PDB entry 2QA4 | X-ray diffraction, 3.00 A resolution | chains 0 and A of the 31 polymer chains in the assembly

== Chain 0 ==
Molecule: 23S ribosomal RNA
Organism: Haloarcula marismortui
Sequence (2922 nucleotides; numbered 2 to 2923; the number before each row is that of its first residue):
     2 UUGGCUACUA UGCCAGCUGG UGGAUUGCUC GGCUCAGGCG CUGAUGAAGG ACGUGCCAAG
    62 CUGCGAUAAG CCAUGGGGAG CCGCACGGAG GCGAAGAACC AUGGAUUUCC GAAUGAGAAU
   122 CUCUCUAACA AUUGCUUCGC GCAAUGAGGA ACCCCGAGAA CUGAAACAUC UCAGUAUCGG
   182 GAGGAACAGA AAACGCAAUG UGAUGUCGUU AGUAACCGCG AGUGAACGCG AUACAGCCCA
   242 AACCGAAGCC CUCACGGGCA AUGUGGUGUC AGGGCUACCU CUCAUCAGCC GACCGUCUCG
   302 ACGAAGUCUC UUGGAACAGA GCGUGAUACA GGGUGACAAC CCCGUACUCG AGACCAGUAC
   362 GACGUGCGGU AGUGCCAGAG UAGCGGGGGU UGGAUAUCCC UCGCGAAUAA CGCAGGCAUC
   422 GACUGCGAAG GCUAAACACA ACCUGAGACC GAUAGUGAAC AAGUAGUGUG AACGAACGCU
   482 GCAAAGUACC CUCAGAAGGG AGGCGAAAUA GAGCAUGAAA UCAGUUGGCG AUCGAGCGAC
   542 AGGGCAUACA AGGUCCCUCG ACGAAUGACC GACGCGCGAG CGUCCAGUAA GACUCACGGG
   602 AAGCCGAUGU UCUGUCGUAC GUUUUGAAAA ACGAGCCAGG GAGUGUGUCU GCAUGGCAAG
   662 UCUAACCGGA GUAUCCGGGG AGGCACAGGG AAACCGACAU GGCCGCAGGG CUUUGCCCGA
   722 GGGCCGCCGU CUUCAAGGGC GGGGAGCCAU GUGGACACGA CCCGAAUCCG GACGAUCUAC
   782 GCAUGGACAA GAUGAAGCGU GCCGAAAGGC ACGUGGAAGU CUGUUAGAGU UGGUGUCCUA
   842 CAAUACCCUC UCGUGAUCUA UGUGUAGGGG UGAAAGGCCC AUCGAGUCCG GCAACAGCUG
   902 GUUCCAAUCG AAACAUGUCG AAGCAUGACC UCCGCCGAGG UAGUCUGUGA GGUAGAGCGA
   962 CCGAUUGGUG UGUCCGCCUC CGAGAGGAGU CGGCACACCU GUCAAACUCC AAACUUACAG
  1022 ACGCCGUUUG ACGCGGGGAU UCCGGUGCGC GGGGUAAGCC UGUGUACCAG GAGGGGAACA
  1082 ACCCAGAGAU AGGUUAAGGU CCCCAAGUGU GGAUUAAGUG UAAUCCUCUG AAGGUGGUCU
  1142 CGAGCCCUAG ACAGCCGGGA GGUGAGCUUA GAAGCAGCUA CCCUCUAAGA AAAGCGUAAC
  1202 AGCUUACCGG CCGAGGUUUG AGGCGCCCAA AAUGAUCGGG ACUCAAAUCC ACCACCGAGA
  1262 CCUGUCCGUA CCACUCAUAC UGGUAAUCGA GUAGAUUGGC GCUCUAAUUG GAUGGAAGUA
  1322 GGGGUGAAAA CUCCUAUGGA CCGAUUAGUG ACGAAAAUCC UGGCCAUAGU AGCAGCGAUA
  1382 GUCGGGUGAG AACCCCGACG GCCUAAUGGA UAAGGGUUCC UCAGCACUGC UGAUCAGCUG
  1442 AGGGUUAGCC GGUCCUAAGU CAUACCGCAA CUCGACUAUG ACGAAAUGGG AAACGGGUUA
  1502 AUAUUCCCGU GCCACUAUGC AGUGAAAGUU GACGCCCUGG GGUCGAUCAC GCUGGGCAUU
  1562 CGCCCAGUCG AACCGUCCAA CUCCGUGGAA GCCGUAAUGG CAGGAAGCGG ACGAACGGCG
  1622 GCAUAGGGAA ACGUGAUUCA ACCUGGGGCC CAUGAAAAGA CGAGCAUAGU GUCCGUACCG
  1682 AGAACCGACA CAGGUGUCCA UGGCGGCGAA AGCCAAGGCC UGUCGGGAGC AACCAACGUU
  1742 AGGGAAUUCG GCAAGUUAGU CCCGUACCUU CGGAAGAAGG GAUGCCUGCU CCGGAACGGA
  1802 GCAGGUCGCA GUGACUCGGA AGCUCGGACU GUCUAGUAAC AACAUAGGUG ACCGCAAAUC
  1862 CGCAAGGACU CGUACGGUCA CUGAAUCCUG CCCAGUGCAG GUAUCUGAAC ACCUCGUACA
  1922 AGAGGACGAA GGACCUGUCA ACGGCGGGGG UAACUAUGAC CCUCUUAAGG UAGCGUAGUA
  1982 CCUUGCCGCA UCAGUAGCGG CUUGCAUGAA UGGAUUAACC AGAGCUUCAC UGUCCCAACG
  2042 UUGGGCCCGG UGAACUGUAC AUUCCAGUGC GGAGUCUGGA GACACCCAGG GGGAAGCGAA
  2102 GACCCUAUGG AGCUUUACUG CAGGCUGUCG CUGAGACGUG GUCGCCGAUG UGCAGCAUAG
  2162 GUAGGAGACA CUACACAGGU ACCCGCGCUA GCGGGCCACC GAGUCAACAG UGAAAUACUA
  2222 CCCGUCGGUG ACUGCGACUC UCACUCCGGG AGGAGGACAC CGAUAGCCGG GCAGUUUGAC
  2282 UGGGGCGGUA CGCGCUCGAA AAGAUAUCGA GCGCGCCCUA UGGCUAUCUC AGCCGGGACA
  2342 GAGACCCGGC GAAGAGUGCA AGAGCAAAAG AUAGCUUGAC AGUGUUCUUC CCAACGAGGA
  2402 ACGCUGACGC GAAAGCGUGG UCUAGCGAAC CAAUUAGCCU GCUUGAUGCG GGCAAUUGAU
  2462 GACAGAAAAG CUACCCUAGG GAUAACAGAG UCGUCACUCG CAAGAGCACA UAUCGACCGA
  2522 GUGGCUUGCU ACCUCGAUGU CGGUUCCCUC CAUCCUGCCC GUGCAGAAGC GGGCAAGGGU
  2582 GAGGUUGUUC GCCUAUUAAA GGAGGUCGUG AGCUGGGUUU AGACCGUCGU GAGACAGGUC
  2642 GGCUGCUAUC UACUGGGUGU GUAAUGGUGU CUGACAAGAA CGACCGUAUA GUACGAGAGG
  2702 AACUACGGUU GGUGGCCACU GGUGUACCGG UUGUUCGAGA GAGCACGUGC CGGGUAGCCA
  2762 CGCCACACGG GGUAAGAGCU GAACGCAUCU AAGCUCGAAA CCCACUUGGA AAAGAGACAC
  2822 CGCCGAGGUC CCGCGUACAA GACGCGGUCG AUAGACUCGG GGUGUGCGCG UCGAGGUAAC
  2882 GAGACGUUAA GCCCACGAGC ACUAACAGAC CAAAGCCAUC AU
Unresolved in the structure: 2-9, 126-127, 628, 715, 971-998, 1560, 1952-1963, 2137-2236, 2339-2343, 2665-2666, 2915-2923
Differences from the reference sequence: conflict C560 (U3155 in 3377779)
Modified positions: OMU (o2'-methyluridine 5'-monophosphate) at position 2587, OMG (o2'-methylguanosine-5'-monophosphate) at position 2588, UR3 (3-methyluridine-5'-monophoshate) at position 2619, PSU (pseudouridine-5'-monophosphate) at position 2621
Ion coordination: Mg2+ site 1 near G28 (its only coordinating residue here); Na+ site 1: C40, G41; Na+ site 2: G56, A59, G61; Na+ site 3 near U108 (its only coordinating residue here); Mg2+ site 2 near U115 (its only coordinating residue here); Na+ site 4: C130, U146; Na+ site 5 near C141 (its only coordinating residue here); Mg2+ site 3 near C162 (its only coordinating residue here); Na+ site 6: A165, A166, A167; Mg2+ site 4 near C168 (its only coordinating residue here); K+ site 1 near U172 (its only coordinating residue here); Mg2+ site 5 near G175 (its only coordinating residue here); 63 more Mg2+ sites not listed; 62 more Na+ sites not listed; 1 more K+ sites not listed

== Chain A ==
Molecule: 50S ribosomal protein L2P
Organism: Haloarcula marismortui
UniProt: P20276 (RL2_HALMA); residues 0-239 here correspond to UniProt positions 1-240 (UniProt number = residue number + 1)
Amino-acid sequence (240 residues; row label = number of the first residue in the row; numbering starts at 0):
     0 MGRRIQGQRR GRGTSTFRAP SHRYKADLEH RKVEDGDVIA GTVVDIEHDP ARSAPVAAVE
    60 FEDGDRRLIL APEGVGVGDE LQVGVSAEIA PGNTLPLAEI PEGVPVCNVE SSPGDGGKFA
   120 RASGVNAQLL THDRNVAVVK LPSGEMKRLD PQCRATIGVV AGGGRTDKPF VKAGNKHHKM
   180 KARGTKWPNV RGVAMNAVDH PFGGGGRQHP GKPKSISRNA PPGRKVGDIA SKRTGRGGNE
Unresolved in the structure: 0, 238-239
Ion coordination: Mg2+ site 1: Asp26 (shared with G1873(0) of chain 0); Mg2+ site 2 near Arg182 (its only coordinating residue here); Mg2+ site 3: Asn188 (shared with A1845(0), G1884(0) of chain 0); Na+: Phe201, Gly202, Gly203, His208

== How chain 0 and chain A interact ==
Residue-residue contacts (258):
  C781(0) with Thr15(A), sugar contact; Lys185(A), sugar contact
  G782(0) with Ser14(A), hydrogen bond to the sugar; Thr15(A), sugar contact
  C783(0) with Ser14(A), sugar contact; His21(A), hydrogen bond to the phosphate; Lys180(A), salt bridge to the phosphate
  A784(0) with His21(A), salt bridge to the phosphate; Arg22(A), salt bridge to the phosphate
  G820(0) with Lys171(A), salt bridge to the phosphate; Ala172(A), base contact; Gly173(A), hydrogen bond to the base
  A857(0) with Ala172(A), base contact; Gly173(A), phosphate contact; His176(A), sugar contact; His177(A), salt bridge to the phosphate; Trp186(A), base contact
  U866(0) with Arg11(A), hydrogen bond to the phosphate; Thr13(A), sugar contact
  A867(0) with Arg11(A), salt bridge to the phosphate
  G870(0) with Arg3(A), salt bridge to the phosphate
  G871(0) with Arg2(A), hydrogen bond to the base; Arg3(A), phosphate contact; Arg8(A), salt bridge to the phosphate; Arg11(A), hydrogen bond to the phosphate
  U872(0) with Arg2(A), hydrogen bond to the base; Arg8(A), hydrogen bond to the base; Arg11(A), phosphate contact; Thr13(A), hydrogen bond to the phosphate; Phe16(A), phosphate contact
  G873(0) with Arg2(A), base contact; Arg8(A), hydrogen bond to the base; Thr15(A), phosphate contact; Lys185(A), salt bridge to the phosphate; Asp198(A), hydrogen bond to the base
  A874(0) with Lys185(A), salt bridge to the phosphate; Pro187(A), sugar contact; Val189(A), sugar contact
  A875(0) with Val189(A), sugar contact; Ala193(A), hydrogen bond to the sugar; Met194(A), base contact; Asp198(A), base contact
  A876(0) with Asn195(A), base contact
  G877(0) with Asn195(A), hydrogen bond to the sugar; Val197(A), base contact
  G878(0) with Arg2(A), hydrogen bond to the base
  A886(0) with Gly1(A), base contact; Arg2(A), base contact
  A1459(0) with His21(A), sugar contact
  G1460(0) with Arg17(A), salt bridge to the phosphate
  C1652(0) with Ser52(A), phosphate contact; Arg164(A), hydrogen bond to the base; Thr165(A), base contact; Lys167(A), salt bridge to the phosphate; Phe169(A), stacking on the base; Lys178(A), hydrogen bond to the base
  A1653(0) with His47(A), salt bridge to the phosphate; Ser52(A), hydrogen bond to the phosphate; His177(A), stacking on the base; Lys178(A), sugar contact
  U1654(0) with Lys24(A), sugar contact; His47(A), stacking on the base; Pro49(A), phosphate contact; Ala181(A), phosphate contact
  G1655(0) with Lys24(A), salt bridge to the phosphate
  U1831(0) with Ala172(A), base contact
  C1844(0) with Val189(A), phosphate contact; Arg190(A), salt bridge to the phosphate; Gln207(A), hydrogen bond to the phosphate
  A1845(0) with Pro187(A), phosphate contact; Asn188(A), phosphate contact; Val189(A), phosphate contact; Arg190(A), salt bridge to the phosphate
  U1846(0) with Ala172(A), sugar contact; Trp186(A), sugar contact; Pro187(A), phosphate contact; Asn188(A), hydrogen bond to the phosphate
  A1847(0) with Phe169(A), phosphate contact; Val170(A), hydrogen bond to the sugar; Lys175(A), salt bridge to the phosphate; Trp186(A), phosphate contact
  G1848(0) with Pro168(A), phosphate contact; Phe169(A), hydrogen bond to the phosphate
  U1850(0) with Arg235(A), salt bridge to the phosphate
  G1851(0) with Asp227(A), hydrogen bond to the base; Thr233(A), sugar contact; Gly234(A), sugar contact; Arg235(A), salt bridge to the phosphate
  A1852(0) with Asp227(A), sugar contact; Ile228(A), hydrogen bond to the sugar; Ser230(A), phosphate contact; Lys231(A), phosphate contact; Arg232(A), sugar contact
  C1853(0) with Arg217(A), hydrogen bond to the sugar; Ile228(A), sugar contact; Ala229(A), sugar contact; Ser230(A), phosphate contact; Lys231(A), salt bridge to the phosphate
  C1854(0) with Lys231(A), salt bridge to the phosphate
  G1855(0) with Phe118(A), base contact; Leu140(A), base contact; Pro141(A), base contact; Ser142(A), hydrogen bond to the base; Glu144(A), hydrogen bond to the sugar; Lys146(A), hydrogen bond to the phosphate
  C1856(0) with Ser110(A), phosphate contact; Lys117(A), sugar contact; Lys146(A), salt bridge to the phosphate
  A1857(0) with Ser110(A), hydrogen bond to the phosphate
  A1859(0) with Arg217(A), phosphate contact
  U1860(0) with Arg9(A), hydrogen bond to the base; Arg217(A), salt bridge to the phosphate; Lys224(A), salt bridge to the phosphate
  C1861(0) with Gly6(A), hydrogen bond to the sugar; Gln7(A), hydrogen bond to the sugar; Gly10(A), hydrogen bond to the sugar; Pro221(A), phosphate contact; Lys224(A), salt bridge to the phosphate
  C1862(0) with Arg3(A), hydrogen bond to the phosphate; Gln7(A), hydrogen bond to the phosphate; Gly10(A), sugar contact; Arg11(A), hydrogen bond to the sugar; Pro221(A), phosphate contact
  G1863(0) with Arg3(A), salt bridge to the phosphate
  G1868(0) with Gly10(A), hydrogen bond to the base
  A1869(0) with Arg9(A), sugar contact; Gly12(A), sugar contact; Arg17(A), phosphate contact
  C1870(0) with Arg9(A), sugar contact; Phe16(A), sugar contact; Arg17(A), phosphate contact; Ala18(A), hydrogen bond to the phosphate; Gly183(A), phosphate contact
  U1871(0) with Ala18(A), phosphate contact; Gly183(A), phosphate contact
  C1872(0) with Ser20(A), hydrogen bond to the phosphate; Tyr23(A), base contact; Ala25(A), base contact; Asp26(A), hydrogen bond to the base; Ala50(A), sugar contact
  G1873(0) with Asp26(A), phosphate contact; Arg51(A), phosphate contact; Arg120(A), salt bridge to the phosphate
  U1874(0) with Arg51(A), salt bridge to the phosphate; Lys117(A), hydrogen bond to the sugar; Phe118(A), sugar contact; Ala119(A), hydrogen bond to the sugar; Arg120(A), salt bridge to the phosphate; Ala121(A), phosphate contact
  A1875(0) with Ala119(A), hydrogen bond to the phosphate; Arg120(A), hydrogen bond to the phosphate; Ala121(A), hydrogen bond to the phosphate; Val124(A), phosphate contact; Pro141(A), phosphate contact; Ser142(A), sugar contact
  C1876(0) with Ala121(A), sugar contact; Ser122(A), hydrogen bond to the sugar; Gly123(A), hydrogen bond to the base; Val124(A), base contact; Pro141(A), phosphate contact; Gly162(A), base contact; Gly163(A), hydrogen bond to the base; Arg164(A), hydrogen bond to the phosphate; Thr165(A), hydrogen bond to the sugar
  G1877(0) with Arg164(A), salt bridge to the phosphate
  G1878(0) with Arg182(A), salt bridge to the phosphate
  U1879(0) with Arg9(A), hydrogen bond to the phosphate; Thr184(A), phosphate contact
  C1880(0) with Gly6(A), phosphate contact; Arg9(A), salt bridge to the phosphate; Val225(A), sugar contact; Gly226(A), hydrogen bond to the sugar
  A1881(0) with Ile4(A), phosphate contact; His199(A), salt bridge to the phosphate; Phe201(A), phosphate contact; Lys213(A), sugar contact; Val225(A), phosphate contact; Gly226(A), hydrogen bond to the sugar
  C1882(0) with Arg190(A), phosphate contact; Gly191(A), hydrogen bond to the phosphate; Val192(A), hydrogen bond to the phosphate; Phe201(A), phosphate contact; Lys213(A), hydrogen bond to the sugar
  U1883(0) with Arg190(A), salt bridge to the phosphate
  G1884(0) with Arg190(A), base contact
  G1898(0) with Pro212(A), sugar contact; Ser214(A), hydrogen bond to the sugar
  C1899(0) with Ser214(A), sugar contact; Ile215(A), sugar contact; Ser216(A), sugar contact; Ala229(A), sugar contact; Ser230(A), hydrogen bond to the sugar
  A1900(0) with Ser216(A), phosphate contact; Arg217(A), hydrogen bond to the phosphate; Ala229(A), sugar contact; Ser230(A), sugar contact; Lys231(A), sugar contact
  G1938(0) with Lys231(A), base contact
  U1939(0) with Arg232(A), hydrogen bond to the phosphate; Thr233(A), hydrogen bond to the sugar; Gly236(A), phosphate contact; Gly237(A), phosphate contact
  C1940(0) with Thr233(A), sugar contact; Gly236(A), phosphate contact
  A1941(0) with Gly234(A), sugar contact; Arg235(A), base contact; Gly236(A), phosphate contact
  A1942(0) with Lys213(A), hydrogen bond to the sugar; Ser214(A), sugar contact; Asp227(A), sugar contact; Thr233(A), hydrogen bond to the sugar; Gly234(A), hydrogen bond to the phosphate
  C1943(0) with Pro209(A), phosphate contact; Gly210(A), hydrogen bond to the sugar; Lys211(A), sugar contact; Pro212(A), sugar contact; Lys213(A), sugar contact
  G1944(0) with His208(A), salt bridge to the phosphate; Pro209(A), phosphate contact
  U2012(0) with Gln207(A), sugar contact
  C2114(0) with Gly1(A), hydrogen bond to the phosphate; Ala196(A), sugar contact; Val197(A), sugar contact
  U2115(0) with Ala196(A), phosphate contact
  U2116(0) with Lys211(A), phosphate contact
  A2123(0) with Pro220(A), base contact
  G2124(0) with Asn218(A), hydrogen bond to the base; Pro220(A), sugar contact; Pro221(A), sugar contact
  G2125(0) with Asn218(A), hydrogen bond to the sugar
  C2126(0) with Asn218(A), sugar contact
  C2248(0) with Pro112(A), sugar contact
  G2250(0) with Lys31(A), salt bridge to the phosphate
  G2254(0) with Asp149(A), sugar contact
  A2255(0) with Asp149(A), sugar contact
  G2270(0) with Arg223(A), hydrogen bond to the phosphate
  G2271(0) with Arg223(A), salt bridge to the phosphate
  G2272(0) with Lys211(A), salt bridge to the phosphate; Pro220(A), base contact; Pro221(A), sugar contact; Gly222(A), sugar contact; Arg223(A), salt bridge to the phosphate
  C2273(0) with Gly1(A), hydrogen bond to the phosphate
  A2274(0) with Gly1(A), phosphate contact
  C2625(0) with Gly205(A), phosphate contact; Gln207(A), phosphate contact
  C2626(0) with Arg206(A), phosphate contact
  G2630(0) with Arg206(A), hydrogen bond to the base; His208(A), hydrogen bond to the base
  U2631(0) with Gly210(A), sugar contact
  G2632(0) with His208(A), phosphate contact; Gly210(A), sugar contact
  A2633(0) with Gly202(A), phosphate contact; Gly203(A), phosphate contact; Gly204(A), hydrogen bond to the phosphate
  G2634(0) with Gly203(A), phosphate contact; Gly204(A), hydrogen bond to the phosphate; Gly205(A), hydrogen bond to the base
Other interface residues (no listed pair), chain 0 (101 interface residues in all): U858, G865, C879, A1843, U2117, G2249, C2629
Other interface residues (no listed pair), chain A (125 interface residues in all): Gln5, Leu27, Glu33, Ser111, Gly113, Asp114, Asp166, Asn174

== Summary ==
101 residues of chain 0 and 125 residues of chain A are in contact; the contacts include 74 hydrogen bonds, 39
salt bridges and 3 aromatic stacking contacts. Polar contacts include G820(0)-Gly173(A), G871(0)-Arg2(A) and
U872(0)-Arg2(A). C40(0) and G41(0) form the Na+ site 1.
Chain 0 is 23S ribosomal RNA and chain A is 50S ribosomal protein L2P, both from Haloarcula marismortui; the
structure, A more complete structure of the the L7/L12 stalk of the Haloarcula marismortui 50S large ribosomal
..., was determined by X-ray diffraction.
